PDB entry 5XRZ | X-ray diffraction, 3.60 A resolution | chains E and L of the 12 polymer chains in the assembly

== Chain E ==
Protein: DNA repair protein RAD52 homolog
From: Homo sapiens
UniProt: P43351 (RAD52_HUMAN); residues 1-212 here = UniProt positions 1-212
Chain sequence (215 residues; each row starts with the number of its first residue; numbers below 1 keep their minus sign (Gly-2 is residue -2)):
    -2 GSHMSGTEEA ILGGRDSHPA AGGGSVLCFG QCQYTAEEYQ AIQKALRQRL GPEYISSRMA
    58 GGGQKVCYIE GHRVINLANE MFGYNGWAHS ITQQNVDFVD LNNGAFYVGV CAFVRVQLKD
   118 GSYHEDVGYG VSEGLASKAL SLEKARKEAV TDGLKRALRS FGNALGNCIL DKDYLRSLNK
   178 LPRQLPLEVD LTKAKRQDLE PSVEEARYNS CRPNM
Disordered / not traced: -2 to 24, 209-212
Sequence notes: expression tag (-2 to 0); engineered mutation Ala102 (Lys in P43351), Ala133 (Lys in P43351)
Bound ions: K+ near Glu140 (its only coordinating residue here)
Curated features (UniProtKB/Swiss-Prot):
  - DNA-binding region: Lys152 to Arg156
  - modified residue: Tyr104 (Phosphotyrosine), Ser199 (Phosphoserine)
  - mutagenesis: Arg55 (R55A: Abolishes ssDNA-binding), Tyr65 (Y65A: Moderately defective in both ss and dsDNA-binding), Lys152 (K152A: Abolishes ssDNA-binding), Arg153 (R153A: Moderately defective in both ss and dsDNA-binding), Arg156 (R156A: Moderately defective in both ss and dsDNA-binding)
From the paper describing this entry:
  - binding site for ssDNA (chain L): Arg55, Val63, Lys152, Arg153, Arg156
  - mutagenesis - K152A, R153A, R156A: decreased catalytic activity
  - mutagenesis - R55A: decreased catalytic activity on DNA annealing
  - mutagenesis - R55A/K152A: decreased binding to ssDNA

== Chain L ==
Molecule: ssDNA
Sequence (40 nucleotides; numbered 1 to 40; the number before each row is that of its first residue):
     1 TTTTTTTTTT TTTTTTTTCC CTTTTTTTTT TTTTTTTTTT
Bound ions: K+ site 1: DT1 (shared with 1 residue of chain K); K+ site 2: DT12 (shared with 1 residue of chain C); K+ site 3: DT16, DT17 (shared with 1 residue of chain D); K+ site 4: DT25 (shared with 1 residue of chain F); K+ site 5: DT37 (shared with 1 residue of chain I)

== Interface between chain E and chain L ==
Contacting residue pairs (24):
  Arg55(E) - DT16(L)  sugar contact
  Arg55(E) - DT17(L)  hydrogen bond to the sugar
  Val63(E) - DT16(L)  base contact
  Tyr65(E) - DT17(L)  phosphate contact
  Tyr65(E) - DT18(L)  phosphate contact
  Ile66(E) - DT18(L)  phosphate contact
  Glu67(E) - DT18(L)  phosphate contact
  Gly68(E) - DT18(L)  hydrogen bond to the phosphate
  Glu140(E) - DC20(L)  phosphate contact
  Lys141(E) - DT18(L)  base contact
  Lys144(E) - DC19(L)  phosphate contact
  Lys144(E) - DC20(L)  salt bridge to the phosphate
  Glu145(E) - DT18(L)  sugar contact
  Thr148(E) - DT18(L)  phosphate contact
  Thr148(E) - DC19(L)  hydrogen bond to the phosphate
  Asp149(E) - DT16(L)  phosphate contact
  Asp149(E) - DT17(L)  phosphate contact
  Lys152(E) - DT17(L)  salt bridge to the phosphate
  Lys152(E) - DT18(L)  salt bridge to the phosphate
  Arg153(E) - DT15(L)  salt bridge to the phosphate
  Arg153(E) - DT16(L)  salt bridge to the phosphate
  Arg156(E) - DT15(L)  phosphate contact
  Arg156(E) - DT16(L)  salt bridge to the phosphate
  Leu167(E) - DT15(L)  phosphate contact
Other interface residues (no listed pair), chain E (17 interface residues in all): Lys169
Other interface residues (no listed pair), chain L (7 interface residues in all): DT14

== Summary ==
17 residues of chain E and 7 residues of chain L are in contact; the contacts include 3 hydrogen bonds and 6
salt bridges. Polar contacts include Arg55(E)-DT17(L), Gly68(E)-DT18(L) and Thr148(E)-DC19(L). From the paper:
a binding site for ssDNA (chain L) at Arg55(E), Val63(E) and Lys152(E) among others; K152A, R153A and R156A of
chain E reduce catalytic activity; 5 substitutions were tested in all.
Here chain E is DNA repair protein RAD52 homolog (Homo sapiens) and chain L is ssDNA. Entry 5XRZ (Structure of
a ssDNA bound to the inner DNA binding site of RAD52) was determined by X-ray diffraction (same publication as
5XS0).
